Entry 4PV2 (X-ray diffraction, 1.79 A resolution); this record covers chains B and D of the 4 polymer chains in the assembly.

Chain B (and D):
Molecule: L-asparaginase beta subunit
Organism: Phaseolus vulgaris
Notes: EC 3.5.1.1; fragment: c-terminal subunit beta; chain D of this document is another copy of the same molecule, construct and numbering; everything in this record applies to it too
Reference sequence: V7CU13 (V7CU13_PHAVU); numbering as in UniProt (aligned over 196-326)
Chain sequence (131 residues; each row starts with the number of its first residue):
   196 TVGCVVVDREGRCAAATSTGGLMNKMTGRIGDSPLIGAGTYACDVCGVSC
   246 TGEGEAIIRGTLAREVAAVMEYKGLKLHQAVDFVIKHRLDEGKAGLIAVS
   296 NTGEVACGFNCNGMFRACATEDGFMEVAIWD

How chain B and chain D interact:
Residue-residue contacts (23; chain B residue first):
  L230(B) - L230(D)  hydrophobic
  L230(B) - I231(D)
  I231(B) - I253(D)
  Y236(B) - R283(D)  hydrogen bond
  I253(B) - I231(D)
  R254(B) - Y236(D)  hydrogen bond (backbone-side chain)
  T256(B) - Y236(D)
  T256(B) - R259(D)  hydrogen bond
  R259(B) - T256(D)
  R259(B) - E260(D)  salt bridge
  R259(B) - R283(D)
  E260(B) - R259(D)  salt bridge
  E260(B) - Y267(D)  hydrogen bond
  V264(B) - Y267(D)
  Y267(B) - E260(D)  hydrogen bond
  Y267(B) - V264(D)
  Y267(B) - Y267(D)  hydrophobic
  Y267(B) - K268(D)
  Y267(B) - F278(D)
  K268(B) - Y267(D)
  F278(B) - Y267(D)
  R283(B) - E266(D)  salt bridge
  R283(B) - Y267(D)  hydrogen bond
Interface residues without a listed pair, chain B (15 interface residues in all): G232, A263
Interface residues without a listed pair, chain D (16 interface residues in all): G232, R254, A263

Summary:
15 residues of chain B face 16 of chain D across their interface; the contacts include 6 hydrogen bonds and 3
salt bridges. Polar pairs include R259(B)-E260(D), R283(B)-E266(D) and Y236(B)-R283(D).
Chain B and chain D are both L-asparaginase beta subunit (Phaseolus vulgaris); the structure, Crystal
structure of potassium-dependent plant-type L-asparaginase from Phaseolus vulgaris in complex with K+ and Na+
cations, was determined by X-ray diffraction (same publication as 4PU6 and 4PV3).
